7LA4 - chains A and B of the 4 polymer chains in the assembly; structure by electron microscopy, 3.30 A resolution.

Chain A:
Molecule: Integrin alpha-IIb
Source organism: Homo sapiens
UniProt: P08514 (ITA2B_HUMAN); residues -30 to 1008 here correspond to UniProt positions 1-1039 (UniProt number = residue number + 31)
Sequence (1039 residues; row label = number of the first residue in the row; numbers below 1 keep their minus sign (Met-30 is residue -30)):
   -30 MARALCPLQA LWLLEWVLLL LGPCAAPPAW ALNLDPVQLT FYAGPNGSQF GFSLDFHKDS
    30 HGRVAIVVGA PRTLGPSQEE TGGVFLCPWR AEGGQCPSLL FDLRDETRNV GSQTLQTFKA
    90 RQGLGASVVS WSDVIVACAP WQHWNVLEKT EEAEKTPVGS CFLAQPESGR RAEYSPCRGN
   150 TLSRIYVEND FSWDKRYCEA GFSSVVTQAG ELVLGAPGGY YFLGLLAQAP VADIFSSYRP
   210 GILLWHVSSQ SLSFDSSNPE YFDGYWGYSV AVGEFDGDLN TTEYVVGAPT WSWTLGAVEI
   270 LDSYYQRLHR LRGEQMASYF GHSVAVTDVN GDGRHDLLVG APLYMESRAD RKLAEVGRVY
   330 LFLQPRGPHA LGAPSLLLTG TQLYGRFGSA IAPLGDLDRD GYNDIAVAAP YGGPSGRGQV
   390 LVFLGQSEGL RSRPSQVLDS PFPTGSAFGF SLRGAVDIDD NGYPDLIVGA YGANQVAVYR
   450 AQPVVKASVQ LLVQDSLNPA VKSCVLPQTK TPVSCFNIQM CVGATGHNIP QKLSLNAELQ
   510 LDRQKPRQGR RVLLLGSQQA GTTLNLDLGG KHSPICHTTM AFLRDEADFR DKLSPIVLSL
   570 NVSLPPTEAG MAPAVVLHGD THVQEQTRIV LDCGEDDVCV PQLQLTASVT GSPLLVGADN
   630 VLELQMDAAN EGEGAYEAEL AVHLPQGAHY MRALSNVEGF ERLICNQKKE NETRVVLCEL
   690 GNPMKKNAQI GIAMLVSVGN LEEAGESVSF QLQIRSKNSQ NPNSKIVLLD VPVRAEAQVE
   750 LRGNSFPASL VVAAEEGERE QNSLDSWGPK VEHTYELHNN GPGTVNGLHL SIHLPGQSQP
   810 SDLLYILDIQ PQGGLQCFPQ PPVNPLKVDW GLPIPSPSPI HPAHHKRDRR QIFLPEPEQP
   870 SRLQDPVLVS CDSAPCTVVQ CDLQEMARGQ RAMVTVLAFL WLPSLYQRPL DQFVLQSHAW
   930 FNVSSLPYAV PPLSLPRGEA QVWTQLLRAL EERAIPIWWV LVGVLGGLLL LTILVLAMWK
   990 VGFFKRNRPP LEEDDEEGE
Unresolved in the structure: -30 to 0, 453-1008
Disulfides: Cys56-Cys65, Cys107-Cys130, Cys146-Cys167
Covalent attachments: N-acetylglucosamine (NAG) linked to Asn15
Metal / ion sites: Ca2+ site 1: Glu243, Asp245, Asp247, Thr250, Glu252; Ca2+ site 2: Asp297, Asn299, Asp301, Arg303, Asp305; Ca2+ site 3: Asp365, Asp367, Asp369, Tyr371, Asp373; Ca2+ site 4: Asp426, Asn430, Tyr432, Asp434
Swiss-Prot annotation at these positions:
  - motif: Gly991 to Arg995 (GFFKR motif)
  - binding site (Ca(2+)): Glu243, Asp245, Asp247, Thr250, Glu252, Asp297, Asn299, Asp301, Arg303, Asp305, Asp365, Asp367, Asp369, Tyr371, Asp373, Asp426, Asp428, Asn430, Tyr432, Asp434
  - modified residue: Gln860 (Pyrrolidone carboxylic acid)
  - glycosylation: Asn15 (N-linked (GlcNAc...) asparagine), Asn249 (N-linked (GlcNAc...) asparagine), Asn570 (N-linked (GlcNAc...) asparagine), Asn680 (N-linked (GlcNAc...) asparagine), Ile843 (O-linked (GalNAc...) serine), Ser847 (O-linked (GalNAc...) serine), Asn931 (N-linked (GlcNAc...) asparagine)
From the paper describing this entry:
  - mutagenesis - R335K, R335K/H338Q: decreased binding to PT25-2 (from molecular simulation)

Chain B:
Molecule: Integrin beta-3
Source organism: Homo sapiens
UniProt: P05106 (ITB3_HUMAN); residues -25 to 762 here correspond to UniProt positions 1-788 (UniProt number = residue number + 26)
Sequence (788 residues; row label = number of the first residue in the row; numbers below 1 keep their minus sign (Met-25 is residue -25)):
   -25 MRARPRPRPL WATVLALGAL AGVGVGGPNI CTTRGVSSCQ QCLAVSPMCA WCSDEALPLG
    35 SPRCDLKENL LKDNCAPESI EFPVSEARVL EDRPLSDKGS GDSSQVTQVS PQRIALRLRP
    95 DDSKNFSIQV RQVEDYPVDI YYLMDLSYSM KDDLWSIQNL GTKLATQMRK LTSNLRIGFG
   155 AFVDKPVSPY MYISPPEALE NPCYDMKTTC LPMFGYKHVL TLTDQVTRFN EEVKKQSVSR
   215 NRDAPEGGFD AIMQATVCDE KIGWRNDASH LLVFTTDAKT HIALDGRLAG IVQPNDGQCH
   275 VGSDNHYSAS TTMDYPSLGL MTEKLSQKNI NLIFAVTENV VNLYQNYSEL IPGTTVGVLS
   335 MDSSNVLQLI VDAYGKIRSK VELEVRDLPE ELSLSFNATC LNNEVIPGLK SCMGLKIGDT
   395 VSFSIEAKVR GCPQEKEKSF TIKPVGFKDS LIVQVTFDCD CACQAQAEPN SHRCNNGNGT
   455 FECGVCRCGP GWLGSQCECS EEDYRPSQQD ECSPREGQPV CSQRGECLCG QCVCHSSDFG
   515 KITGKYCECD DFSCVRYKGE MCSGHGQCSC GDCLCDSDWT GYYCNCTTRT DTCMSSNGLL
   575 CSGRGKCECG SCVCIQPGSY GDTCEKCPTC PDACTFKKEC VECKKFDRGA LHDENTCNRY
   635 CRDEIESVKE LKDTGKDAVN CTYKNEDDCV VRFQYYEDSS GKSILYVVEE PECPKGPDIL
   695 VVLLSVMGAI LLIGLAALLI WKLLITIHDR KEFAKFEEER ARAKWDTANN PLYKEATSTF
   755 TNITYRGT
Unresolved in the structure: -25 to 55, 433-762
Disulfides: Cys177-Cys184, Cys232-Cys273, Cys374-Cys386
Covalent attachments: N-acetylglucosamine (NAG) linked to Asn99, Asn371; glycan linked to Asn320
Metal / ion sites: Mg2+: Ser121, Glu220; Ca2+ site 1: Ser123, Asp126, Met335; Ca2+ site 2: Asp158, Asp217, Pro219
Swiss-Prot annotation at these positions:
  - region: Cys177 to Cys184 (Involved in CX3CL1-, NRG1-, FGF1- and IGF1-binding), Gln267 to Met287 (CX3CL1-binding)
  - motif: Thr751 to Ile757 (LIR)
  - binding site (Mg(2+)): Ser121, Ser123, Glu220
  - binding site (Ca(2+)): Ser123, Asp126, Asp127, Asp158, Asn215, Asp217, Pro219, Glu220, Asp251, Met335
  - modified residue: Thr741 (Phosphothreonine), Tyr747 (Phosphotyrosine), Thr753 (Phosphothreonine), Tyr759 (Phosphotyrosine)
  - glycosylation (N-linked (GlcNAc...) asparagine): Asn99, Asn320, Asn371, Asn452, Asn559, Asn654

Interface between chain A and chain B:
Residue-residue contacts (83):
  Gln18(A) - Val266(B)
  Phe21(A) - Arg261(B)
  Phe21(A) - Val266(B)  hydrophobic
  Arg41(A) - Gly264(B)  hydrogen bond (side chain-backbone)
  Trp110(A) - Arg261(B)  hydrogen bond (side chain-backbone)
  Trp110(A) - Leu262(B)  hydrogen bond (side chain-backbone)
  Trp110(A) - Gly264(B)
  His112(A) - Ser162(B)  hydrogen bond
  His112(A) - Ile167(B)
  Glu121(A) - Ser168(B)  hydrogen bond
  Glu121(A) - Pro169(B)
  Glu123(A) - Ser168(B)
  Glu123(A) - Asp179(B)
  Lys124(A) - Ile167(B)
  Lys124(A) - Ser168(B)  hydrogen bond (backbone-side chain)
  Thr125(A) - Arg216(B)
  Pro126(A) - Ser162(B)
  Pro126(A) - Pro163(B)  hydrophobic
  Tyr166(A) - Arg216(B)
  Glu168(A) - Pro163(B)
  Glu168(A) - Leu262(B)
  Phe171(A) - Arg261(B)
  Phe171(A) - Leu262(B)  hydrophobic
  Pro186(A) - Leu262(B)
  Tyr190(A) - Arg216(B)  hydrogen bond (side chain-backbone)
  Tyr190(A) - Asp217(B)
  Tyr190(A) - Ala218(B)  hydrogen bond (side chain-backbone)
  Phe191(A) - Pro163(B)
  Phe191(A) - Arg216(B)
  Phe191(A) - Asp217(B)
  Phe191(A) - Leu262(B)  hydrophobic
  Asp232(A) - Ala218(B)
  Asp232(A) - Pro219(B)
  Asp232(A) - Lys253(B)  salt bridge
  Tyr234(A) - Asp217(B)
  Tyr234(A) - His255(B)
  Tyr234(A) - Asp259(B)  hydrogen bond
  Tyr234(A) - Leu262(B)  hydrophobic
  Tyr237(A) - Leu258(B)  hydrogen bond (side chain-backbone)
  Tyr237(A) - Arg261(B)
  Tyr237(A) - Leu262(B)  hydrophobic
  Thr259(A) - Asp259(B)  hydrogen bond
  Trp262(A) - Lys253(B)
  Trp262(A) - Leu317(B)  hydrophobic
  Thr263(A) - Ile256(B)
  Thr263(A) - Tyr321(B)  hydrogen bond
  Gln284(A) - Leu324(B)
  Met285(A) - Leu317(B)  hydrophobic
  Met285(A) - Asn320(B)
  Met285(A) - Leu324(B)
  Ala286(A) - Ile256(B)  hydrophobic
  Ala286(A) - Leu292(B)  hydrophobic
  Ala286(A) - Tyr321(B)  hydrophobic
  Tyr288(A) - Ile256(B)  hydrophobic
  Tyr288(A) - Ala257(B)
  Tyr288(A) - Leu258(B)
  Tyr288(A) - Asp259(B)  hydrogen bond
  His291(A) - Leu258(B)
  His291(A) - Arg261(B)
  Pro311(A) - Leu258(B)  hydrophobic
  Leu312(A) - Ile256(B)  hydrophobic
  Leu312(A) - Ala257(B)
  Met314(A) - Leu292(B)
  Met314(A) - Gly293(B)  hydrogen bond (side chain-backbone)
  Met314(A) - Leu324(B)  hydrophobic
  Asp319(A) - Val359(B)
  Asp319(A) - Leu362(B)  hydrogen bond (side chain-backbone)
  Arg320(A) - Gly293(B)
  Arg320(A) - Thr296(B)
  Lys321(A) - Glu323(B)
  Lys321(A) - Pro326(B)
  Leu322(A) - Leu324(B)  hydrophobic
  Glu324(A) - Ser291(B)  hydrogen bond
  Glu324(A) - Gly293(B)  hydrogen bond (side chain-backbone)
  Tyr353(A) - Gly293(B)  hydrogen bond (side chain-backbone)
  Tyr353(A) - Leu294(B)
  Tyr353(A) - Glu297(B)  hydrogen bond
  Arg355(A) - Ala257(B)
  Arg355(A) - Leu258(B)
  Arg355(A) - Pro268(B)
  Tyr380(A) - Pro268(B)
  Phe419(A) - Arg261(B)
  Tyr440(A) - Val266(B)  hydrogen bond (side chain-backbone)
Other interface residues (no listed pair), chain A (43 interface residues in all): Ala95, Asn114, Ser287
Other interface residues (no listed pair), chain B (41 interface residues in all): Tyr164, Tyr166, Ala263, Gln267, Ile325, Glu356

Overview:
43 residues of chain A and 41 residues of chain B are in contact; the contacts include 20 hydrogen bonds and 1
salt bridge. Among the polar pairs are Asp232(A)-Lys253(B), Arg41(A)-Gly264(B) and Trp110(A)-Arg261(B).
Covalently linked N-acetylglucosamine: at Asn15(A). From the paper: R335K and R335K/H338Q of chain A reduce
binding to PT25-2.
Chain A is Integrin alpha-IIb and chain B is Integrin beta-3, both from Homo sapiens; the structure, Integrin
AlphaIIbBeta3-PT25-2 Complex, was determined by electron microscopy.
